Entry 7CGO (electron microscopy, 3.90 A resolution); this record covers chains Eg and Eh of the 219 polymer chains in the assembly.

Chain Eg (and Eh):
Protein: Flagellar M-ring protein
Source organism: Salmonella typhimurium (strain LT2 / SGSC1412 / ATCC 700720)
Notes: chain Eh of this document is another copy of the same molecule, construct and numbering; everything in this record applies to it too
Reference sequence: P15928 (FLIF_SALTY); residue numbers follow UniProt; this construct covers 1-560
Sequence (560 residues; row label = number of the first residue in the row):
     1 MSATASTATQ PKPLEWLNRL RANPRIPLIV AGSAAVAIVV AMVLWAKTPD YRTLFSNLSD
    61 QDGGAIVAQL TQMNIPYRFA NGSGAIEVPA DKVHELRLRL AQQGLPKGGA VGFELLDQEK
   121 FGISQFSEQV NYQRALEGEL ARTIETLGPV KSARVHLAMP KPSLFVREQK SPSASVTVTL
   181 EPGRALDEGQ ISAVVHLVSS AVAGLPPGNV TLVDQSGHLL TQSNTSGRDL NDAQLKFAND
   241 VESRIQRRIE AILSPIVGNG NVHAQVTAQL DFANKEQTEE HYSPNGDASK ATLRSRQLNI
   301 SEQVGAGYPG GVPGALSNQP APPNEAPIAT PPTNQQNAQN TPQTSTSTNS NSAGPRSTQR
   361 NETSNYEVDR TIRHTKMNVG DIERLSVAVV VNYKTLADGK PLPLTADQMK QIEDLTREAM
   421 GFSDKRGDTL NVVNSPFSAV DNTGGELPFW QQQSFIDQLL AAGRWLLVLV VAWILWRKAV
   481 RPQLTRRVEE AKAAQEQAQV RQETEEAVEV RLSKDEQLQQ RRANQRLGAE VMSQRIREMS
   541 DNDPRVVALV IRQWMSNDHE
Not modelled in the structure: 1-231, 305-354, 395-401, 439-560

How chain Eg and chain Eh interact:
Pairs across the interface - 87 pairs, chain Eg then chain Eh:
  Gln234(Eg) - Asn378(Eh)  hydrogen bond
  Leu235(Eg) - Phe237(Eh)  hydrophobic
  Leu235(Eg) - Asp240(Eh)
  Leu235(Eg) - Val241(Eh)  hydrophobic
  Leu235(Eg) - Arg244(Eh)  hydrogen bond (backbone-side chain)
  Lys236(Eg) - Arg244(Eh)
  Asn239(Eg) - Arg247(Eh)
  Glu242(Eg) - Arg248(Eh)  salt bridge
  His263(Eg) - Pro255(Eh)
  Gln265(Eg) - Ala251(Eh)
  Gln265(Eg) - Ile252(Eh)
  Val266(Eg) - Arg248(Eh)  hydrogen bond (backbone-side chain)
  Thr267(Eg) - Arg248(Eh)  hydrogen bond
  Thr267(Eg) - Ala419(Eh)  hydrogen bond (side chain-backbone)
  Thr267(Eg) - Met420(Eh)
  Thr267(Eg) - Gly421(Eh)
  Gln269(Eg) - Gly421(Eh)
  Gln269(Eg) - Arg426(Eh)
  Phe272(Eg) - Asn378(Eh)
  Ala273(Eg) - Lys376(Eh)
  Asn274(Eg) - His374(Eh)
  Asn274(Eg) - Thr375(Eh)
  Asn274(Eg) - Lys376(Eh)  hydrogen bond (backbone-backbone)
  Lys275(Eg) - Arg373(Eh)
  Lys275(Eg) - His374(Eh)
  Lys275(Eg) - Thr375(Eh)
  Glu276(Eg) - Arg373(Eh)
  Glu276(Eg) - His374(Eh)
  Gln277(Eg) - Thr371(Eh)
  Gln277(Eg) - Ile372(Eh)
  Gln277(Eg) - Arg373(Eh)  hydrogen bond
  Thr278(Eg) - Arg370(Eh)
  Thr278(Eg) - Thr371(Eh)
  Thr278(Eg) - Ile372(Eh)  hydrogen bond (backbone-backbone)
  Glu279(Eg) - Arg370(Eh)
  Glu280(Eg) - Asp369(Eh)
  Glu280(Eg) - Arg370(Eh)  salt bridge
  His281(Eg) - Asp369(Eh)  salt bridge
  Tyr282(Eg) - Thr292(Eh)
  Tyr282(Eg) - Glu367(Eh)  hydrogen bond
  Tyr282(Eg) - Asp369(Eh)
  Ser283(Eg) - Thr292(Eh)
  Pro284(Eg) - Lys290(Eh)
  Pro284(Eg) - Ala291(Eh)
  Asn285(Eg) - Ala291(Eh)
  Asn285(Eg) - Thr292(Eh)
  Asn285(Eg) - Leu293(Eh)  hydrogen bond (side chain-backbone)
  Gly286(Eg) - Ala291(Eh)
  Ser357(Eg) - Glu302(Eh)
  Thr358(Eg) - Glu302(Eh)  hydrogen bond (backbone-backbone)
  Gln359(Eg) - Ile300(Eh)
  Arg360(Eg) - Leu298(Eh)
  Arg360(Eg) - Asn299(Eh)
  Arg360(Eg) - Ile300(Eh)  hydrogen bond (backbone-backbone)
  Asn361(Eg) - Leu298(Eh)
  Asn361(Eg) - Asn299(Eh)
  Glu362(Eg) - Gln297(Eh)
  Glu362(Eg) - Leu298(Eh)  hydrogen bond (backbone-backbone)
  Thr363(Eg) - Arg296(Eh)
  Thr363(Eg) - Gln297(Eh)
  Ser364(Eg) - Ser295(Eh)
  Ser364(Eg) - Arg296(Eh)  hydrogen bond (backbone-backbone)
  Asn365(Eg) - Arg294(Eh)
  Asn365(Eg) - Ser295(Eh)  hydrogen bond
  Tyr366(Eg) - Leu293(Eh)
  Tyr366(Eg) - Arg294(Eh)  hydrogen bond (backbone-backbone)
  Val368(Eg) - Thr292(Eh)
  Val368(Eg) - Leu293(Eh)
  Val368(Eg) - Arg294(Eh)
  Arg384(Eg) - Gly421(Eh)  hydrogen bond (side chain-backbone)
  Arg384(Eg) - Phe422(Eh)  hydrogen bond (side chain-backbone)
  Arg384(Eg) - Ser423(Eh)
  Ser386(Eg) - Glu418(Eh)
  Ala388(Eg) - Ile252(Eh)
  Ala388(Eg) - Leu415(Eh)
  Val390(Eg) - Ile252(Eh)  hydrophobic
  Val390(Eg) - Ile256(Eh)  hydrophobic
  Val390(Eg) - Leu415(Eh)  hydrophobic
  Thr429(Eg) - Glu418(Eh)  hydrogen bond
  Asn431(Eg) - Asp414(Eh)  hydrogen bond
  Asn431(Eg) - Glu418(Eh)
  Val433(Eg) - Leu415(Eh)  hydrophobic
  Ser435(Eg) - Ile256(Eh)
  Ser435(Eg) - Gln411(Eh)  hydrogen bond
  Pro436(Eg) - Ile256(Eh)
  Phe437(Eg) - Pro255(Eh)
  Ser438(Eg) - Pro255(Eh)
Other interface residues (no listed pair), chain Eg (53 interface residues in all): Asp232, Pro355, Arg356, Glu367, Val387, Asn434
Other interface residues (no listed pair), chain Eh (47 interface residues in all): Ser301, Gln303, Val304, Val368, Met377

Overview:
53 residues of chain Eg face 47 of chain Eh across their interface; the contacts include 21 hydrogen bonds and
3 salt bridges. Polar pairs include Glu242(Eg)-Arg248(Eh), Glu280(Eg)-Arg370(Eh) and His281(Eg)-Asp369(Eh).
Both chains are Flagellar M-ring protein (Salmonella typhimurium (strain LT2 / SGSC1412 / ATCC 700720)). Entry
7CGO (Cryo-EM structure of the flagellar motor-hook complex from Salmonella) was determined by electron
microscopy together with 7CBL, 7CBM, 7CG0, 7CG4, 7E80, 7E81 and 7E82 from the same study.
